Entry 7QJ3 (electron microscopy, 7.60 A resolution (low resolution: residue-level contacts below are approximate; hydrogen-bond / salt-bridge calls are withheld)); this record covers chains K and Y of the 22 polymer chains in the assembly.

[Chain K]
Molecule: Gamma-tubulin complex component 4
Organism: Homo sapiens
UniProtKB: Q9UGJ1 (GCP4_HUMAN); residues 1-667 here = UniProt positions 1-667
Amino-acid sequence (667 residues; row label = number of the first residue in the row):
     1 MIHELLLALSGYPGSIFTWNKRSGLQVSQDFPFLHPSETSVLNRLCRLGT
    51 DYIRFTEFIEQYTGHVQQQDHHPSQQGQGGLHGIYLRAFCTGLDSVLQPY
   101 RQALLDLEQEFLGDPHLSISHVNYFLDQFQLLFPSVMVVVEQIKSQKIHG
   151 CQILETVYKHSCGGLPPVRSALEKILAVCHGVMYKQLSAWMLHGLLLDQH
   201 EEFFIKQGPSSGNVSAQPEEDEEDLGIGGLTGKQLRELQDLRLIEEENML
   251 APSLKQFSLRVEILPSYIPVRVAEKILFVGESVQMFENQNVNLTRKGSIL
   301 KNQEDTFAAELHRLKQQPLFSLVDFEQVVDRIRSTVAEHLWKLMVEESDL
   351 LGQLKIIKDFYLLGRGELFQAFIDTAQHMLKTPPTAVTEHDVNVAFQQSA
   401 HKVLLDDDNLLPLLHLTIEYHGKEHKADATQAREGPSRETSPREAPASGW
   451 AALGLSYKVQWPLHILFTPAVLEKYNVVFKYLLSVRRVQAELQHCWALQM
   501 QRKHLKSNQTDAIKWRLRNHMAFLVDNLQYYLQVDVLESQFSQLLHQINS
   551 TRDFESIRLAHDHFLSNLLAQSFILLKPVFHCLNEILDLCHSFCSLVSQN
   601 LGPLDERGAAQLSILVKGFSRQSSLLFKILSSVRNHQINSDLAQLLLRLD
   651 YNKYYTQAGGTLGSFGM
Unresolved in the structure: 70-75, 207-252, 292-299, 423-447, 503-508, 632-635, 658-667

[Chain Y]
Molecule: Tubulin gamma-1 chain
Organism: Homo sapiens
UniProtKB: P23258 (TBG1_HUMAN); numbering as in UniProt (aligned over 1-451)
Amino-acid sequence (451 residues; each row starts with the number of its first residue):
     1 MPREIITLQLGQCGNQIGFEFWKQLCAEHGISPEGIVEEFATEGTDRKDV
    51 FFYQADDEHYIPRAVLLDLEPRVIHSILNSPYAKLYNPENIYLSEHGGGA
   101 GNNWASGFSQGEKIHEDIFDIIDREADGSDSLEGFVLCHSIAGGTGSGLG
   151 SYLLERLNDRYPKKLVQTYSVFPNQDEMSDVVVQPYNSLLTLKRLTQNAD
   201 CVVVLDNTALNRIATDRLHIQNPSFSQINQLVSTIMSASTTTLRYPGYMN
   251 NDLIGLIASLIPTPRLHFLMTGYTPLTTDQSVASVRKTTVLDVMRRLLQP
   301 KNVMVSTGRDRQTNHCYIAILNIIQGEVDPTQVHKSLQRIRERKLANFIP
   351 WGPASIQVALSRKSPYLPSAHRVSGLMMANHTSISSLFERTCRQYDKLRK
   401 REAFLEQFRKEDMFKDNFDEMDTSREIVQQLIDEYHAATRPDYISWGTQE
   451 Q
Unresolved in the structure: 1-2, 42-44, 94-100, 178-179, 280-286, 307-312, 448-451
UniProt features mapped onto this chain:
  - binding site (GTP): Ala-142 to Gly-148
  - modified residue: Ser-131 (Phosphoserine)
  - natural variant: Tyr-92 (Y92C: In CDCBM4), Thr-331 (T331P: In CDCBM4), Leu-387 (L387P: In CDCBM4)

[How chain K and chain Y interact]
Contacting residue pairs - 41 pairs, chain K then chain Y:
  Arg-365(K) / Gly-247(Y)
  Arg-365(K) / Tyr-248(Y)
  Glu-367(K) / Asn-251(Y)
  Arg-486(K) / Met-249(Y)
  Gln-493(K) / Asp-252(Y)
  Trp-496(K) / Ile-254(Y)
  Trp-496(K) / Ala-258(Y)
  Trp-496(K) / Ile-261(Y)
  Gln-499(K) / Pro-262(Y)
  Met-500(K) / Asp-200(Y)
  Gln-501(K) / Pro-162(Y)
  Gln-501(K) / Lys-163(Y)
  Thr-510(K) / Ser-445(Y)
  Ile-513(K) / Trp-446(Y)
  Ile-513(K) / Gly-447(Y)
  Arg-516(K) / Pro-262(Y)
  Leu-517(K) / Trp-351(Y)
  Leu-517(K) / Ile-444(Y)
  His-520(K) / Pro-262(Y)
  Phe-523(K) / Ser-259(Y)
  Leu-524(K) / Pro-353(Y)
  Tyr-530(K) / Met-249(Y)
  Val-534(K) / Tyr-248(Y)
  Glu-538(K) / Tyr-248(Y)
  Asn-639(K) / His-334(Y)
  Ala-643(K) / Leu-337(Y)
  Ala-643(K) / Gln-338(Y)
  Leu-646(K) / Leu-337(Y)
  Leu-646(K) / Gln-338(Y)
  Leu-646(K) / Arg-341(Y)
  Leu-647(K) / Ser-355(Y)
  Leu-647(K) / Ile-356(Y)
  Leu-649(K) / Arg-341(Y)
  Asp-650(K) / Phe-348(Y)
  Tyr-651(K) / Phe-348(Y)
  Tyr-651(K) / Ile-349(Y)
  Tyr-651(K) / Pro-350(Y)
  Tyr-651(K) / Gly-352(Y)
  Tyr-651(K) / Pro-353(Y)
  Tyr-651(K) / Ala-354(Y)
  Tyr-651(K) / Ser-355(Y)
Interface residues without a listed pair, chain K (27 interface residues in all): Ala-497, Tyr-531
Interface residues without a listed pair, chain Y (35 interface residues in all): Asn-250, Gly-255, Ile-257, Pro-264, Ile-318

[Summary]
Chain K and chain Y form an interface of 27 and 35 residues respectively. Curated annotation (UniProt) lists 7
GTP-binding residues on chain Y.
Here chain K is Gamma-tubulin complex component 4 and chain Y is Tubulin gamma-1 chain, both from Homo
sapiens. Entry 7QJ3 (Structure of recombinant human gamma-Tubulin Ring Complex 8-spoked assembly intermediate
(spokes 7-14)) was determined by electron microscopy (same publication as 7QJ0, 7QJ1, 7QJ2, 7QJ4, 7QJD and
7QJE).
